Entry 8TQ5 (X-ray diffraction, 2.30 A resolution); this record covers chains B and L of the 5 polymer chains in the assembly.

[Chain B]
Protein: Beta-2-microglobulin
From: Homo sapiens
UniProtKB: P61769 (B2MG_HUMAN); residues 1-99 here correspond to UniProt positions 21-119 (UniProt number = residue number + 20)
Sequence (100 residues; each row starts with the number of its first residue; numbering starts at 0):
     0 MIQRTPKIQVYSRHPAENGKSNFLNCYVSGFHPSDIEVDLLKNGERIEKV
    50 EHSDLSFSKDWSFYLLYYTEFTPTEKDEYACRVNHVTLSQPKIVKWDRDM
Construct notes: initiating methionine (0)
Cystine bridges: Cys-25/Cys-80

[Chain L]
Protein: Fab DX17 L-chain
From: Mus musculus
Notes: antibody fragment or engineered binder
Sequence (214 residues; row label = number of the first residue in the row):
     1 SIVMTQTPKFLLVSAGDRVTITCKASQTVSNDVTWYQQKPGQSPKLLIYY
    51 ASNRYTGVPDRFTGSGYGTDFTFTINTVQAEDLAVYFCQQDYSSPFTFGS
   101 GTKLEKKRADAAPTVSIFPPSSEQLTSGGASVVCFLNNFYPKDINVKWKI
   151 DGSERQNGVLNSWTDQDSKDSTYSMSSTLTLTKDEYERHNSYTCEATHKT
   201 STSPIVKSFNRNEC
Disordered / not traced: 214
Cystine bridges: Cys-23/Cys-88, Cys-134/Cys-194

[Chain B / chain L interface]
Contacting residue pairs (10; chain B residue first):
  Met-0(B) with Ser-30(L); Asp-32(L); Tyr-92(L), hydrophobic
  Ile-1(B) with Asp-32(L); Tyr-92(L)
  Gln-2(B) with Tyr-92(L), hydrogen bond (backbone-backbone); Ser-93(L)
  Arg-3(B) with Asp-91(L), salt bridge; Tyr-92(L), hydrogen bond (side chain-backbone); Phe-96(L)
Interface residues without a listed pair, chain L (7 interface residues in all): Asn-31
The authors on this interface:
  - epitope / paratope residues, chain B: Gln-2(B), Arg-3(B)

[Summary]
The interface between chain B and chain L involves 4 residues on one side and 7 on the other; the contacts
include 2 hydrogen bonds and 1 salt bridge. Polar pairs include Arg-3(B)/Asp-91(L), Arg-3(B)/Tyr-92(L) and
Gln-2(B)/Tyr-92(L). The paper reports epitope/paratope residues Gln-2(B) and Arg-3(B).
Here chain B is Beta-2-microglobulin (Homo sapiens) and chain L is Fab DX17 L-chain (Mus musculus). Entry 8TQ5
(Crystal structure of Fab DX17 in complex with MHC-I (HLA-B*44:05)) was determined by X-ray diffraction.
